5OPT - chains r and E of the 35 polymer chains in the assembly; structure by electron microscopy, 4.00 A resolution.

Chain r:
Name: 40S ribosomal protein S16, putative
Organism: Trypanosoma cruzi (strain CL Brener)
UniProt: Q4DEK4 (Q4DEK4_TRYCC); numbering as in UniProt (aligned over 1-149)
Chain sequence (149 residues; each row starts with the number of its first residue):
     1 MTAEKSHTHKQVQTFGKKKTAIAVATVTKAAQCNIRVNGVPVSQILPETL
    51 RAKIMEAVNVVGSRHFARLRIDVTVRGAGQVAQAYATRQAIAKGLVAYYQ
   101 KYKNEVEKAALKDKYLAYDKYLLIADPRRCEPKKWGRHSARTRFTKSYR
Disordered / not traced: 1-9

Chain E:
Molecule: 18S rRNA
Organism: Trypanosoma cruzi
Sequence (2319 nucleotides; numbered 0 to 2318; the number before each row is that of its first residue; numbering starts at 0):
     0 UGAUCUGGUUGAUUCUGCCAGUAGUCAUAUGCUUGUUUCAAGGACUUAGC
    50 CAUGCAUGCCUCAGAAUCACUGCAUUGCAGGAAUCUGCGCAUGGCUCAUU
   100 ACAUCAGACGUAAUCUGCCGCAAAAAUCUUGCGGUCUCCGCAACAUUGGA
   150 UAACUUGGCGAAACGCCAAGCUAAUACAUGAACCAACCGGAUGUUCUCUG
   200 UUCCGGCGGCAGGGCAACCUGCUGCCAUGGGACGUCCAGCGAAUGAAUGA
   250 AAGUAAAACCAAUGCCUUCACCGGCAGUAACACUCAGAAGUGUUGAUUCA
   300 AUUCAUUCCGUGCGAAAGCCGGGUUUUUUUAUCCGGCGUCUUUUGACGAA
   350 CAACUGCCCUAUCAGCCAGCGAUGGCCGUGUAGUGGACUGCCAUGGCGUU
   400 GACGGGAGCGGGGGAUUAGGGUUCGAUUCCGGAGAGGGAGCCUGAGAAAU
   450 AGCUACCACUUCUACGGAGGGCAGCAGGCGCGCAAAUUGCCCAAUGUCAA
   500 AAAAAAAAGAUGAGGCAGCGAAAAGAAAUAGAGCCGACAGUGCUUUUGCA
   550 UUGUCGUUUUCAAUGGGGGAUAUUUAAACCCAUCCAAAAUCGAGUAACAA
   600 UUGGAGGACAAGUCUGGUGCCAGCACCCGCGGUAAUUCCAGCUCCAAAAG
   650 CGUAUAUUAAUGCUGUUGCUGUUAAAGGGUUCGUAGUUGAAUUGAGGGCC
   700 UCUAAGGCGCAAUGGUUUAGUCCCAUCCACUUCGGAUUGGUGACCCAUGC
   750 CCUUGUGGUCCGUGAACAGACAUUCAGAAACAAAAAACACGGGAGUGGUA
   800 CCUUUCCUGAUUAUCGCAUGUCAUGCAUGCCAGAGGGCGCCCGUGAUUUU
   850 UUACUGUGACUAAAAAAGUGUGACCAAAGCAGUCAUUCGACUUGAAUUAG
   900 AAAGCAUGGGAUAACAAAGGAGCAGCCUCUGGGCCACCGUUUCGGCUUUU
   950 GUUGGUUUUAAAAGUCCAUUGGAGAUUAUGGGGCAGUGUGACAAGCGGCU
  1000 GGGUGGUUAUUCCACACACACACACACACGCUCCUUUUUUUUGGACGUGU
  1050 UUUGUGUGUGUAUGUGGCACUCGUCGCCUUUGUGGGAAAUCCGUGUGGCA
  1100 CUGUGUUUGAUGUUGUUGGCAGAGACUUCGGUCUUUUGCCUUCGCAUAUU
  1150 UCACACAUGUGUCAUGCCUUCCCUCAACUCACGGCAUCCAGGAAUGAAGG
  1200 AGGGUAGUUCGGGGGAGAACGUACUGGUGCGUCAGAGGUGAAAUUCUUAG
  1250 ACCGCACCAAGACGAACUACAGCGAAGGCAUUCUUCAAGGAUACCUUCCU
  1300 CAAUCAAGAACCAAAGUGUGGGGAUCGAAGAUGAUUAGAGACCAUUGUAG
  1350 UCCACACUGCAAACGAUGACACCCAUGAAUUGGGGAGUUUUUGGUCGUAG
  1400 GCGUGGUCGGGCUUGAUUAUUAUUUUUCAUCCCGUUCCUCGUCUCGCCAA
  1450 UGAAUAUUAAAUUUACGUGCAUAUUCUUUUUGGUCUUCGUUUUUUUACGG
  1500 CGAGGGCCUUUAACGGGAAUAUCCUCAGCACGUUAUCUGACUUCUUCACG
  1550 CGAAAGCUUUGAGGUUACAGUCUCAGGGGGGAGUACGUUCGCAAGAGUGA
  1600 AACUUAAAGAAAUUGACGGAAUGGCACCACAAGACGUGGAGCGUGCGGUU
  1650 UAAUUUGACUCAACACGGGGAACUUUACCAGAUCCGGACAGGGUGAGGAU
  1700 UGACAGAUUGAGUGUUCUUUCUCGAUCCCCUGAAUGGUGGUGCAUGGCCG
  1750 CUUUUGGUCGGUGGAGUGAUUUGUUUGGUUGAUUCCGUCAACGGACGAGA
  1800 UCCAAGCUGCCCAGUAGGAUUCAGAAUUGCCCAUAGGAUAGCAAUCCCUU
  1850 CCGCGGGUUUUACCCAAGGGGGGGCGGUAUUCGCUUGUAUCCUUCUCUGC
  1900 GGGAUUCCUUGUUUUGCGCAAGGUGAGAUUUUGGGCAACAGCAGGUCUGU
  1950 GAUGCUCCUCAAUGUUCUGGGCGACACGCGCACUACAAUGUCAGUGAGAA
  2000 CAAGAAAAACGACUCUUGUCGGACCUACUUGAUCAAAAGAGUGGGAAAAC
  2050 CCCGGAAUCACGUAGACCCACUUGGGACCGAGUAUUGCAAUUAUUGGUCG
  2100 CGCAACGAGGAAUGUCUCGUAGGCGCAGCUCAUCAAACUGUGCCGAUUAC
  2150 GUCCCUGCCAUUUGUACACACCGCCCGUCGUUGUUUCCGAUGAUGGUGCA
  2200 AUACAGGUGAUCGGACAGUCGAGUGCUUCACUUGACCGAAAGUUCACCGA
  2250 UAUUUCUUCAAUAGAGGAAGCAAAAGUCGUAACAAGGUAGCUGUAGGUGA
  2300 ACCUGCAGCUGGAUCAUUU
Disordered / not traced: 0, 767, 1000-1071, 1090-1164, 1386-1522, 1834-1844
Differences from the reference sequence: conflict C143 (A144 in 320364483), C805 (U806 in 320364483); insertion (2316-2318)

How chain r and chain E interact:
Residue-residue contacts (103; chain r residue first):
  Gln11(r) - A1818(E)  hydrogen bond to the phosphate
  Gln11(r) - U1819(E)  sugar contact
  Gln13(r) - G1817(E)  hydrogen bond to the sugar
  Gln13(r) - U1893(E)  hydrogen bond to the base
  Phe15(r) - U1893(E)  sugar contact
  Phe15(r) - C1894(E)  sugar contact
  Lys17(r) - C1806(E)  salt bridge to the phosphate
  Lys19(r) - G2118(E)  base contact
  Lys19(r) - C2142(E)  phosphate contact
  Lys19(r) - C2143(E)  salt bridge to the phosphate
  Lys19(r) - G2144(E)  hydrogen bond to the base
  Thr20(r) - G2141(E)  hydrogen bond to the phosphate
  Thr20(r) - C2142(E)  hydrogen bond to the phosphate
  Ile22(r) - C1894(E)  sugar contact
  Ile22(r) - U1895(E)  phosphate contact
  Val24(r) - C1894(E)  sugar contact
  Thr26(r) - A1818(E)  phosphate contact
  Thr28(r) - U1819(E)  phosphate contact
  Lys29(r) - U1877(E)  hydrogen bond to the sugar
  Ala30(r) - G1873(E)  phosphate contact
  Ala30(r) - U1877(E)  sugar contact
  Ala31(r) - G1872(E)  phosphate contact
  Ala31(r) - G1873(E)  hydrogen bond to the phosphate
  Gln32(r) - G1873(E)  sugar contact
  Cys33(r) - U1877(E)  base contact
  Arg36(r) - U1879(E)  hydrogen bond to the sugar
  Asn38(r) - U1880(E)  sugar contact
  Leu46(r) - A1998(E)  base contact
  Leu46(r) - A2059(E)  hydrogen bond to the sugar
  Leu46(r) - C2060(E)  sugar contact
  Pro47(r) - A2059(E)  sugar contact
  Glu48(r) - C2060(E)  phosphate contact
  Arg70(r) - A1878(E)  salt bridge to the phosphate
  Arg70(r) - U1879(E)  sugar contact
  Asp72(r) - U1880(E)  phosphate contact
  Arg76(r) - G1882(E)  hydrogen bond to the base
  Arg76(r) - C2000(E)  salt bridge to the phosphate
  Arg76(r) - A2001(E)  phosphate contact
  Arg76(r) - G2054(E)  salt bridge to the phosphate
  Gly77(r) - A2001(E)  hydrogen bond to the phosphate
  Gly77(r) - A2002(E)  phosphate contact
  Ala78(r) - C2000(E)  hydrogen bond to the sugar
  Ala78(r) - A2001(E)  sugar contact
  Gly79(r) - C2000(E)  sugar contact
  Gly79(r) - C2142(E)  phosphate contact
  Gln80(r) - A1999(E)  base contact
  Gln80(r) - C2058(E)  hydrogen bond to the sugar
  Gln80(r) - A2059(E)  hydrogen bond to the sugar
  Val81(r) - C2143(E)  sugar contact
  Val81(r) - G2144(E)  phosphate contact
  Ala82(r) - C2143(E)  hydrogen bond to the phosphate
  Gln83(r) - C2000(E)  hydrogen bond to the phosphate
  Tyr85(r) - G2144(E)  phosphate contact
  Ile124(r) - A1925(E)  phosphate contact
  Ile124(r) - G1926(E)  phosphate contact
  Pro127(r) - G1805(E)  sugar contact
  Pro127(r) - A1925(E)  sugar contact
  Arg128(r) - G2118(E)  phosphate contact
  Arg129(r) - G1805(E)  hydrogen bond to the phosphate
  Arg129(r) - C1806(E)  salt bridge to the phosphate
  Arg129(r) - G2118(E)  hydrogen bond to the sugar
  Cys130(r) - U2119(E)  phosphate contact
  Cys130(r) - G2141(E)  hydrogen bond to the phosphate
  Glu131(r) - U2119(E)  hydrogen bond to the phosphate
  Glu131(r) - A2120(E)  phosphate contact
  Pro132(r) - G1932(E)  sugar contact
  Pro132(r) - U2140(E)  phosphate contact
  Lys133(r) - G2139(E)  hydrogen bond to the base
  Lys133(r) - U2140(E)  hydrogen bond to the phosphate
  Lys134(r) - G1933(E)  phosphate contact
  Lys134(r) - G2139(E)  phosphate contact
  Trp135(r) - G1934(E)  hydrogen bond to the phosphate
  Trp135(r) - U2138(E)  phosphate contact
  Trp135(r) - G2139(E)  phosphate contact
  Gly136(r) - U2138(E)  hydrogen bond to the phosphate
  Arg137(r) - U2138(E)  hydrogen bond to the phosphate
  Arg137(r) - G2139(E)  phosphate contact
  Ser139(r) - A2120(E)  phosphate contact
  Ala140(r) - U2119(E)  phosphate contact
  Ala140(r) - A2120(E)  hydrogen bond to the phosphate
  Arg141(r) - C2115(E)  phosphate contact
  Thr142(r) - U2114(E)  sugar contact
  Thr142(r) - G2121(E)  hydrogen bond to the phosphate
  Arg143(r) - C2115(E)  salt bridge to the phosphate
  Phe144(r) - C1665(E)  phosphate contact
  Phe144(r) - U1983(E)  phosphate contact
  Phe144(r) - C2137(E)  phosphate contact
  Thr145(r) - C1982(E)  phosphate contact
  Thr145(r) - U1983(E)  phosphate contact
  Thr145(r) - G2113(E)  hydrogen bond to the sugar
  Lys146(r) - A1628(E)  salt bridge to the phosphate
  Lys146(r) - C1982(E)  phosphate contact
  Lys146(r) - G2113(E)  salt bridge to the phosphate
  Lys146(r) - U2114(E)  phosphate contact
  Ser147(r) - C1660(E)  sugar contact
  Tyr148(r) - U1659(E)  sugar contact
  Tyr148(r) - C1660(E)  sugar contact
  Tyr148(r) - C1663(E)  base contact
  Tyr148(r) - A1981(E)  sugar contact
  Arg149(r) - C1627(E)  sugar contact
  Arg149(r) - U1659(E)  sugar contact
  Arg149(r) - C1660(E)  sugar contact
  Arg149(r) - A1661(E)  salt bridge to the phosphate
Interface residues without a listed pair, chain r (55 interface residues in all): Thr74
Interface residues without a listed pair, chain E (59 interface residues in all): A1804, U1807, C1874, C1935, C1980

In short:
55 residues of chain r face 59 of chain E across their interface; the contacts include 29 hydrogen bonds and
10 salt bridges. Polar contacts include Gln13(r)-U1893(E), Lys19(r)-G2144(E) and Arg76(r)-G1882(E).
Chain r is 40S ribosomal protein S16, putative (Trypanosoma cruzi (strain CL Brener)) and chain E is 18S rRNA
(Trypanosoma cruzi); the structure, Structure of KSRP in context of Trypanosoma cruzi 40S, was determined by
electron microscopy, deposited together with 5OSG.
